8VUY - chains C and K of the 8 polymer chains in the assembly; structure by electron microscopy, 3.81 A resolution.

[Chain C]
Protein: Glutamate receptor ionotropic, NMDA 1
Organism: Rattus norvegicus
UniProtKB: P35439 (NMDZ1_RAT); residues 25-838 here = UniProt positions 25-838
Amino-acid sequence (817 residues; each row starts with the number of its first residue):
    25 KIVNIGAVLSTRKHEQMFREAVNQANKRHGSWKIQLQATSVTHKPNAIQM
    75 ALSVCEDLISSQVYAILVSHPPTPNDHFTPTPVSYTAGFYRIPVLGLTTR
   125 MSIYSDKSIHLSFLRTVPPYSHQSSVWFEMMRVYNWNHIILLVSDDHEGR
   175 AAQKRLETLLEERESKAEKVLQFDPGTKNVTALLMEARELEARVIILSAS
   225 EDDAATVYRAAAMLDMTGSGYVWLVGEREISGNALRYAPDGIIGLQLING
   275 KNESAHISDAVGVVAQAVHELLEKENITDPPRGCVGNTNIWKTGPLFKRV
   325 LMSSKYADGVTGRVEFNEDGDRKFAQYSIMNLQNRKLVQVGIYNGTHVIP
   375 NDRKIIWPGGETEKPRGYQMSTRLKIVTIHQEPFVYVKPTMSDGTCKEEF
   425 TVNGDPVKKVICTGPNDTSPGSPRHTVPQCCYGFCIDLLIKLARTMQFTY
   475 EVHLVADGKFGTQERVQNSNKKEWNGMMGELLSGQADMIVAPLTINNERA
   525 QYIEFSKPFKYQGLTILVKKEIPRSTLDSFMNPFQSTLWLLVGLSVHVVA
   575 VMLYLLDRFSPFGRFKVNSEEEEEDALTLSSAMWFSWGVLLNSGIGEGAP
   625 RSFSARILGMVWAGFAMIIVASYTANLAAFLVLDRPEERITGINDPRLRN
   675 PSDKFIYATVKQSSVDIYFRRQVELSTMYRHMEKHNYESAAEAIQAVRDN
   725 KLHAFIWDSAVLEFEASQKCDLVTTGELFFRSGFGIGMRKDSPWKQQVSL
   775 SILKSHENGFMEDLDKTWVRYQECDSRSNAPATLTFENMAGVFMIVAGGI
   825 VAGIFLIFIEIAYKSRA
Disordered / not traced: 53-57, 585-601
Disulfide bonds: Cys79-Cys308, Cys420-Cys454, Cys436-Cys455, Cys744-Cys798
Construct notes: conflict Gln61 (Asn in P35439), Asp239 (Asn in P35439), Gln350 (Asn in P35439), Gln471 (Asn in P35439), Gln491 (Asn in P35439), Asn556 (Gln in P35439), Gln771 (Asn in P35439), Ile819 (Leu in P35439); expression tag (839-841)
Swiss-Prot annotation at these positions:
  - region: Leu603 to Pro624 (Pore-forming)
  - binding site (glycine): Pro516, Thr518, Arg523, Ser688, Asp732
  - glycosylation (N-linked (GlcNAc...) asparagine): Asn203, Asn276, Asn300, Asn368, Asn440, Asn674

[Chain K]
Protein: 003-102 Light
Organism: Homo sapiens
Amino-acid sequence (108 residues; each row starts with the number of its first residue):
     1 NFMLTQPHSVSESPGKTVTISCTRSSGSIASNYVQWYQQRPGSAPTTVIY
    51 EDNQRPSGVPDRFSGSIDSSSNSASLTISGLKTEDEADYYCQSYDSSTVV
   101 FGGGTKLT
Disulfide bonds: Cys22-Cys91

[Interface between chain C and chain K]
Pairs across the interface - 9 pairs, chain C then chain K:
  Arg260(C) with Ala30(K); Ser31(K); Asn32(K); Tyr33(K)
  Lys360(C) with Asp95(K), hydrogen bond (side chain-backbone); Ser96(K); Ser97(K); Thr98(K), hydrogen bond (side chain-backbone)
  Leu361(C) with Ser96(K)
Also at the interface, not in a pair above, chain C (4 interface residues in all): Arg359
Also at the interface, not in a pair above, chain K (9 interface residues in all): Val99

[Summary]
Chain C and chain K form an interface of 4 and 9 residues respectively; the contacts include 2 hydrogen bonds.
Polar pairs include Lys360(C)-Asp95(K) and Lys360(C)-Thr98(K). From UniProt: 5 glycine-binding residues on
chain C.
Chain C is Glutamate receptor ionotropic, NMDA 1 (Rattus norvegicus) and chain K is 003-102 Light (Homo
sapiens); the structure, Rat GluN1-2B with Fab 003-102, was determined by electron microscopy, deposited
together with 8VUH, 8VUJ, 8VUL, 8VUN, 8VUQ, 8VUR, 8VUT and 8VVH.
